PDB entry 5VLI | X-ray diffraction, 1.80 A resolution | chains B and C of the 3 polymer chains in the assembly

# Chain B
Molecule: Hemagglutinin
Organism: Influenza A virus (strain A/Puerto Rico/8/1934 H1N1)
UniProt: P03452 (HEMA_I34A1); residues 501-676 here correspond to UniProt positions 344-519 (UniProt number = residue number - 157)
Chain sequence (176 residues; each row starts with the number of its first residue):
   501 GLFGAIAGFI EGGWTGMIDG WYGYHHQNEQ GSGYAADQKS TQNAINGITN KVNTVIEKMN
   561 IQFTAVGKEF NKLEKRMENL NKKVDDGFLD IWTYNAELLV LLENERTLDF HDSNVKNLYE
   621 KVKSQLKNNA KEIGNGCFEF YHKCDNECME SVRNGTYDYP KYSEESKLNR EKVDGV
Disordered / not traced: 671-676
UniProt features mapped onto this chain:
  - glycosylation: Asn654 (N-linked (GlcNAc...) asparagine)
Disulfides: Cys644-Cys648
Covalently attached groups: N-acetylglucosamine (NAG) linked to Asn654

# Chain C
Molecule: Computationally designed peptide HB1.6928.2.3
Chain sequence (40 residues; numbered 1 to 40; the number before each row is that of its first residue):
     1 CIEQSFTTLF ACQTAAEIWR AFGYTVKIMV DNGNCRLHVC
Disordered / not traced: 32
Disulfides: Cys1-Cys40, Cys12-Cys35

# Interface between chain B and chain C
Residue-residue contacts (23; chain B residue first):
  Ile518(B) - Phe22(C)
  Asp519(B) - Phe22(C)
  Gly520(B) - Phe22(C)
  Trp521(B) - Phe22(C)
  Gln542(B) - Ile2(C)
  Gln542(B) - Trp19(C)
  Gln542(B) - Tyr24(C)  hydrogen bond
  Ile545(B) - Ile18(C)  hydrophobic
  Ile545(B) - Trp19(C)
  Ile545(B) - Phe22(C)  hydrophobic
  Asn546(B) - Gln4(C)
  Thr549(B) - Gln4(C)  hydrogen bond
  Thr549(B) - Phe6(C)
  Thr549(B) - Ala15(C)
  Val552(B) - Phe10(C)  hydrophobic
  Asn553(B) - Phe6(C)
  Asn553(B) - Thr7(C)  hydrogen bond
  Asn553(B) - Thr8(C)  hydrogen bond
  Asn553(B) - Ala11(C)
  Ile556(B) - Thr8(C)
  Ile556(B) - Phe10(C)  hydrophobic
  Glu557(B) - Thr7(C)  hydrogen bond
  Glu557(B) - Thr8(C)
Also at the interface, not in a pair above, chain B (13 interface residues in all): Thr541
Also at the interface, not in a pair above, chain C (14 interface residues in all): Thr14, Ala21
From the paper, about this interface:
  - interface residues, chain C: Trp19(C), Tyr24(C)

# Overview
Chain B and chain C form an interface of 13 and 14 residues respectively, with 5 hydrogen bonds. Among the
polar pairs are Gln542(B)-Tyr24(C), Thr549(B)-Gln4(C) and Asn553(B)-Thr7(C). N-acetylglucosamine is covalently
linked to Asn654(B). From the paper: interface residues Trp19(C) and Tyr24(C).
Here chain B is Hemagglutinin (Influenza A virus (strain A/Puerto Rico/8/1934 H1N1)) and chain C is
Computationally designed peptide HB1.6928.2.3. Entry 5VLI (Computationally designed inhibitor peptide
HB1.6928.2.3 in complex with influenza hemagglutinin (A/PuertoRico/8/1934)) was determined by X-ray
diffraction, deposited together with 5VID and 5VMR.
